PDB entry 7Z1O | electron microscopy, 2.70 A resolution | chains O and Q of the 20 polymer chains in the assembly

== Chain O ==
Molecule: DNA-directed RNA polymerase III subunit RPC3
From: Saccharomyces cerevisiae W303
Reference sequence: P32349 (RPC3_YEAST); numbering as in UniProt (aligned over 1-654)
Chain sequence (654 residues; numbered 1 to 654; the number before each row is that of its first residue):
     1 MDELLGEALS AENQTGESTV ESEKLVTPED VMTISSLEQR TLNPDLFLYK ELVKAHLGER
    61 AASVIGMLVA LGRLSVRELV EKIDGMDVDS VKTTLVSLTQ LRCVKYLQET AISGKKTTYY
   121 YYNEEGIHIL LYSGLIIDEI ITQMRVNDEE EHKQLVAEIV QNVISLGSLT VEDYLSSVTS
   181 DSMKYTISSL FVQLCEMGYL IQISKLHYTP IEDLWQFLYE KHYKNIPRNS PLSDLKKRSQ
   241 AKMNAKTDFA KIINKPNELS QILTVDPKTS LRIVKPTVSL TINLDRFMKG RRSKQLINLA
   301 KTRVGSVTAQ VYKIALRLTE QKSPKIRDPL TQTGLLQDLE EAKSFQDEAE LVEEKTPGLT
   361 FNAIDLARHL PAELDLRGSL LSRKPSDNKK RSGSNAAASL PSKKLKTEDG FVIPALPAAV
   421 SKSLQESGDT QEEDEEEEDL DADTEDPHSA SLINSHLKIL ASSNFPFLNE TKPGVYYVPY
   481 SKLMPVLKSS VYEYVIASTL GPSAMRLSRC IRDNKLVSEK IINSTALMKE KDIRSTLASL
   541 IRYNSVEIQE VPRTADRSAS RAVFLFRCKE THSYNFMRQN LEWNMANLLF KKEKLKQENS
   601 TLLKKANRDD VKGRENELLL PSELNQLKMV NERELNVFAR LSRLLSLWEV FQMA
Unresolved in the structure: 1-23, 385-446, 654
Curated features (UniProtKB/Swiss-Prot):
  - region: Leu-581 to Leu-602 (Leucine-zipper)
  - modified residue: Thr-27 (Phosphothreonine), Ser-392 (Phosphoserine), Ser-394 (Phosphoserine)

== Chain Q ==
Molecule: DNA-directed RNA polymerase III subunit RPC7
From: Saccharomyces cerevisiae W303
Reference sequence: P17890 (RPC7_YEAST); residue numbers follow UniProt; this construct covers 1-251
Chain sequence (251 residues; numbered 1 to 251; the number before each row is that of its first residue):
     1 MSSYRGGSRG GGSNYMSNLP FGLGYGDVGK NHITEFPSIP LPINGPITNK ERSLAVKYIN
    61 FGKTVKDGPF YTGSMSLIID QQENSKSGKR KPNIILDEDD TNDGIERYSD KYLKKRKIGI
   121 SIDDHPYNLN LFPNELYNVM GINKKKLLAI SKFNNADDVF TGTGLQDENI GLSMLAKLKE
   181 LAEDVDDAST GDGAAKGSKT GEGEDDDLAD DDFEEDEDEE DDDDYNAEKY FNNGDDDDYG
   241 DEEDPNEEAA F
Unresolved in the structure: 1-13, 76-100, 162-251
Curated features (UniProtKB/Swiss-Prot):
  - modified residue: Ser-189 (Phosphoserine)

== How chain O and chain Q interact ==
Pairs across the interface (109; chain O residue first):
  Val-31(O) / Glu-35(Q)
  Ile-34(O) / Phe-36(Q)  hydrophobic
  Ser-35(O) / Phe-36(Q)
  Leu-37(O) / Glu-35(Q)
  Arg-40(O) / Glu-35(Q)  salt bridge
  Ala-55(O) / Lys-66(Q)  hydrogen bond (backbone-side chain)
  His-56(O) / Phe-61(Q)
  His-56(O) / Val-65(Q)
  His-56(O) / Tyr-71(Q)
  Leu-57(O) / Val-65(Q)  hydrophobic
  Leu-57(O) / Phe-70(Q)
  Leu-57(O) / Tyr-71(Q)
  Gly-58(O) / Tyr-71(Q)  hydrogen bond (backbone-backbone)
  Gly-58(O) / Thr-72(Q)
  Gly-58(O) / Gly-73(Q)
  Glu-59(O) / Thr-72(Q)
  Glu-59(O) / Gly-73(Q)
  Glu-59(O) / Ser-74(Q)
  Arg-60(O) / Thr-72(Q)
  Arg-60(O) / Gly-73(Q)
  Arg-60(O) / Met-75(Q)
  Ala-61(O) / Thr-72(Q)
  Val-76(O) / Glu-135(Q)
  Asp-89(O) / Val-139(Q)
  Lys-92(O) / Glu-135(Q)  hydrogen bond (side chain-backbone)
  Lys-92(O) / Leu-136(Q)
  Thr-93(O) / Ile-122(Q)
  Thr-94(O) / Thr-72(Q)
  Val-96(O) / Tyr-127(Q)
  Val-96(O) / Phe-132(Q)
  Val-96(O) / Leu-136(Q)  hydrophobic
  Val-96(O) / Val-139(Q)  hydrophobic
  Val-96(O) / Met-140(Q)  hydrophobic
  Ser-97(O) / Phe-70(Q)
  Ser-97(O) / Thr-72(Q)
  Thr-99(O) / Phe-132(Q)
  Gln-100(O) / Phe-70(Q)
  Gln-100(O) / Tyr-127(Q)
  Gln-100(O) / Phe-132(Q)
  Leu-101(O) / Phe-70(Q)  hydrophobic
  Tyr-106(O) / Leu-131(Q)  hydrogen bond (side chain-backbone)
  Tyr-106(O) / Phe-132(Q)
  Tyr-106(O) / Pro-133(Q)  hydrophobic
  Gln-108(O) / Pro-133(Q)
  Gln-108(O) / Asn-134(Q)
  Thr-118(O) / Glu-135(Q)
  Tyr-120(O) / Pro-133(Q)
  Tyr-120(O) / Glu-135(Q)  hydrogen bond
  Tyr-120(O) / Leu-136(Q)
  Leu-130(O) / Phe-61(Q)  hydrophobic
  Leu-131(O) / Tyr-58(Q)
  Ser-133(O) / Phe-61(Q)
  Gly-134(O) / Tyr-58(Q)
  Leu-135(O) / Leu-54(Q)  hydrophobic
  Leu-135(O) / Tyr-58(Q)
  Ile-137(O) / Lys-57(Q)
  Ile-141(O) / Lys-57(Q)
  Gln-154(O) / Asn-155(Q)  hydrogen bond
  Ala-157(O) / Phe-153(Q)  hydrophobic
  Glu-158(O) / Phe-153(Q)
  Gln-161(O) / Phe-153(Q)
  Asn-162(O) / Ile-150(Q)
  Asn-162(O) / Ser-151(Q)  hydrogen bond (side chain-backbone)
  Ile-164(O) / Phe-61(Q)  hydrophobic
  Ser-165(O) / Phe-61(Q)
  Ser-165(O) / Val-65(Q)
  Leu-166(O) / His-125(Q)
  Leu-166(O) / Leu-148(Q)  hydrophobic
  Leu-166(O) / Ala-149(Q)
  Leu-166(O) / Ile-150(Q)  hydrophobic
  Asp-173(O) / Pro-126(Q)
  Asp-173(O) / Leu-148(Q)
  Tyr-174(O) / Leu-148(Q)
  Tyr-174(O) / Ile-150(Q)  hydrophobic
  Ile-203(O) / Leu-131(Q)  hydrophobic
  Ser-204(O) / Leu-131(Q)
  Lys-205(O) / Asn-130(Q)  hydrogen bond (side chain-backbone)
  Tyr-208(O) / Leu-131(Q)  hydrophobic
  Ser-279(O) / Asn-128(Q)  hydrogen bond
  Ser-498(O) / Pro-42(Q)
  Thr-499(O) / Ile-39(Q)
  Thr-499(O) / Leu-41(Q)
  Leu-500(O) / Ile-39(Q)  hydrophobic
  Tyr-543(O) / Ile-39(Q)
  Leu-624(O) / Phe-160(Q)  hydrophobic
  Leu-627(O) / Phe-160(Q)  hydrophobic
  Lys-628(O) / Phe-160(Q)
  Lys-628(O) / Thr-161(Q)  hydrogen bond
  Asn-631(O) / Val-159(Q)
  Glu-634(O) / Ile-59(Q)
  Leu-635(O) / Ile-47(Q)
  Leu-635(O) / Arg-52(Q)
  Leu-635(O) / Ala-55(Q)  hydrophobic
  Leu-635(O) / Ile-59(Q)  hydrophobic
  Leu-635(O) / Val-159(Q)  hydrophobic
  Leu-635(O) / Thr-161(Q)
  Phe-638(O) / Ala-55(Q)  hydrophobic
  Phe-638(O) / Tyr-58(Q)  hydrophobic
  Phe-638(O) / Ile-59(Q)  hydrophobic
  Ala-639(O) / Ile-47(Q)  hydrophobic
  Arg-640(O) / Ile-43(Q)
  Arg-640(O) / Asn-44(Q)  hydrogen bond (side chain-backbone)
  Ser-642(O) / Leu-54(Q)
  Arg-643(O) / Ile-43(Q)  hydrogen bond (side chain-backbone)
  Arg-643(O) / Gly-45(Q)  hydrogen bond (side chain-backbone)
  Arg-643(O) / Pro-46(Q)  hydrogen bond (side chain-backbone)
  Arg-643(O) / Glu-51(Q)  salt bridge
  Leu-644(O) / Ile-43(Q)  hydrophobic
  Leu-645(O) / Tyr-58(Q)
Interface residues without a listed pair, chain O (81 interface residues in all): Ser-63, Asp-84, Met-86, Tyr-132, Asp-138, Ser-168, Ser-177, Val-495, Leu-581, Glu-593, Lys-612, Asn-616, Glu-632, Asn-636, Leu-641, Leu-647
Interface residues without a listed pair, chain Q (56 interface residues in all): Pro-40, Asn-60, Gly-62, Thr-64, Pro-69, Asn-138, Asp-158

== Overview ==
81 residues of chain O and 56 residues of chain Q are in contact, with 14 hydrogen bonds and 2 salt bridges.
Polar contacts include Arg-40(O)/Glu-35(Q), Arg-643(O)/Glu-51(Q) and Ala-55(O)/Lys-66(Q).
Here chain O is DNA-directed RNA polymerase III subunit RPC3 and chain Q is DNA-directed RNA polymerase III
subunit RPC7, both from Saccharomyces cerevisiae W303. Entry 7Z1O (Structure of yeast RNA Polymerase III PTC +
NTPs) was determined by electron microscopy together with 7Z1L, 7Z1M and 7Z1N from the same study.
